PDB entry 2HT0 | X-ray diffraction, 2.00 A resolution | chains F and B of the 6 polymer chains in the assembly

Chain F:
Molecule: 20-nt DNA strand
Sequence (20 nucleotides; row label = number of the first residue in the row):
    30 GCTTATCAAT TTGTTGCACC
Ion coordination: Cd2+ near DG30 (its only coordinating residue here)

Chain B:
Name: Integration host factor beta-subunit
From: Escherichia coli
UniProtKB: P0A6Y1 (IHFB_ECOLI); residue numbers follow UniProt; this construct covers 1-94
Sequence (94 residues; each row starts with the number of its first residue):
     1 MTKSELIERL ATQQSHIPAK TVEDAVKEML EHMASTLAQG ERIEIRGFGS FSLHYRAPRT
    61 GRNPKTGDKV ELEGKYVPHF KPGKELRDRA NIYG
Disordered / not traced: 94

Chain F / chain B interface:
Contacting residue pairs - 9 pairs, chain F then chain B:
  DT33(F) - Arg56(B)  hydrogen bond to the phosphate
  DA34(F) - His54(B)  salt bridge to the phosphate
  DA34(F) - Arg56(B)  salt bridge to the phosphate
  DT35(F) - His79(B)  phosphate contact
  DT44(F) - Arg46(B)  hydrogen bond to the base
  DG45(F) - Glu44(B)  phosphate contact
  DG45(F) - Arg46(B)  hydrogen bond to the sugar
  DC46(F) - Ile45(B)  phosphate contact
  DC46(F) - Arg46(B)  hydrogen bond to the phosphate
Interface residues without a listed pair, chain B (7 interface residues in all): Ala57

In short:
The interface between chain F and chain B involves 6 residues on one side and 7 on the other, with 4 hydrogen
bonds and 2 salt bridges. Polar contacts include DT44(F)-Arg46(B), DG45(F)-Arg46(B) and DT33(F)-Arg56(B).
Here chain F is a 20-nt DNA strand and chain B is Integration host factor beta-subunit (Escherichia coli).
Entry 2HT0 (IHF bound to doubly nicked DNA) was determined by X-ray diffraction.
